9B7H - chains A and B of the 6 polymer chains in the assembly; structure by X-ray diffraction, 3.15 A resolution.

Chain A (and B):
Molecule: Hemagglutinin HA1
Organism: Influenza A virus
Notes: chain B of this document is another copy of the same molecule, construct and numbering; everything in this record applies to it too
Chain sequence (323 residues; each row starts with the number of its first residue):
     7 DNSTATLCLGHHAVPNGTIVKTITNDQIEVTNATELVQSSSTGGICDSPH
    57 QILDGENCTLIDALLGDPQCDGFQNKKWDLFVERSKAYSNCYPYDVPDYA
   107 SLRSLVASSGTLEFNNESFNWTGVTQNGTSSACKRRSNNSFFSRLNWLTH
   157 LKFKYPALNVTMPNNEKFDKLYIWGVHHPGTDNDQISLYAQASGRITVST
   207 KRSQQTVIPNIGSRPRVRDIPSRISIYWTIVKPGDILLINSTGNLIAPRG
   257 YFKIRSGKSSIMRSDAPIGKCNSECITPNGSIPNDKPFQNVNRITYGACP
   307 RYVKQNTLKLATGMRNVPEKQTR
Disordered / not traced: 7-8, 327-329 (chain B: 7, 327-329)
Disulfides: Cys52-Cys277, Cys64-Cys76, Cys97-Cys139, Cys281-Cys305
Covalently attached groups: N-acetylglucosamine (NAG) linked to Asn63, Asn122, Asn126, Asn133, Asn246, Asn285; glycan linked to Asn165

Chain A / chain B interface:
Residue-residue contacts - 22 pairs, chain A then chain B:
  Arg201(A) - Pro215(B)
  Arg201(A) - Asn216(B)
  Arg201(A) - Ile217(B)
  Ser205(A) - Ser219(B)
  Ser205(A) - Arg220(B)
  Ser205(A) - Pro221(B)
  Thr206(A) - Pro221(B)
  Thr206(A) - Arg229(B)  hydrogen bond (backbone-side chain)
  Lys207(A) - Pro221(B)
  Lys207(A) - Val223(B)
  Lys207(A) - Arg229(B)
  Arg208(A) - Asp101(B)
  Gln210(A) - Asp101(B)
  Gln210(A) - Arg220(B)  hydrogen bond
  Gln210(A) - Arg229(B)
  Gln210(A) - Ser231(B)  hydrogen bond
  Thr212(A) - Asn216(B)  hydrogen bond
  Ile242(A) - Pro221(B)  hydrophobic
  Leu244(A) - Ser219(B)
  Leu244(A) - Arg220(B)
  Leu244(A) - Pro221(B)
  Asn246(A) - Ser219(B)  hydrogen bond (side chain-backbone)
Interface residues without a listed pair, chain A (11 interface residues in all): Asn165
Interface residues without a listed pair, chain B (13 interface residues in all): His184, Ile214, Gly218

Overview:
11 residues of chain A face 13 of chain B across their interface, with 5 hydrogen bonds. Polar pairs include
Thr206(A)-Arg229(B), Gln210(A)-Arg220(B) and Gln210(A)-Ser231(B). N-acetylglucosamine is covalently linked to
Asn63(A), Asn122(A), Asn126(A), Asn133(A), Asn246(A) and Asn285(A).
Both chains are Hemagglutinin HA1 (Influenza A virus). Entry 9B7H (Crystal structure of the H3 hemagglutinin
COBRA TJ2) was determined by X-ray diffraction, deposited together with 9DN2, 9DO2, 9B7G and 9B7I.
